Entry 8ZBY (electron microscopy, 3.67 A resolution); this record covers chains B and G of the 9 polymer chains in the assembly.

== Chain B ==
Molecule: Spike glycoprotein
From: Severe acute respiratory syndrome coronavirus 2
UniProt: P0DTC2 (SPIKE_SARS2); aligned to UniProt positions 14-1211 over residues 14-1211
Chain sequence (1240 residues; numbered 14 to 1260 plus 6 insertion-coded residues; 13 numbers in that range are skipped by the numbering (no residue carries them; nothing is unmodelled there); the number before each row is that of its first residue; a row labelled like 210A-210F holds insertion residues (210A, then the next letters in order)):
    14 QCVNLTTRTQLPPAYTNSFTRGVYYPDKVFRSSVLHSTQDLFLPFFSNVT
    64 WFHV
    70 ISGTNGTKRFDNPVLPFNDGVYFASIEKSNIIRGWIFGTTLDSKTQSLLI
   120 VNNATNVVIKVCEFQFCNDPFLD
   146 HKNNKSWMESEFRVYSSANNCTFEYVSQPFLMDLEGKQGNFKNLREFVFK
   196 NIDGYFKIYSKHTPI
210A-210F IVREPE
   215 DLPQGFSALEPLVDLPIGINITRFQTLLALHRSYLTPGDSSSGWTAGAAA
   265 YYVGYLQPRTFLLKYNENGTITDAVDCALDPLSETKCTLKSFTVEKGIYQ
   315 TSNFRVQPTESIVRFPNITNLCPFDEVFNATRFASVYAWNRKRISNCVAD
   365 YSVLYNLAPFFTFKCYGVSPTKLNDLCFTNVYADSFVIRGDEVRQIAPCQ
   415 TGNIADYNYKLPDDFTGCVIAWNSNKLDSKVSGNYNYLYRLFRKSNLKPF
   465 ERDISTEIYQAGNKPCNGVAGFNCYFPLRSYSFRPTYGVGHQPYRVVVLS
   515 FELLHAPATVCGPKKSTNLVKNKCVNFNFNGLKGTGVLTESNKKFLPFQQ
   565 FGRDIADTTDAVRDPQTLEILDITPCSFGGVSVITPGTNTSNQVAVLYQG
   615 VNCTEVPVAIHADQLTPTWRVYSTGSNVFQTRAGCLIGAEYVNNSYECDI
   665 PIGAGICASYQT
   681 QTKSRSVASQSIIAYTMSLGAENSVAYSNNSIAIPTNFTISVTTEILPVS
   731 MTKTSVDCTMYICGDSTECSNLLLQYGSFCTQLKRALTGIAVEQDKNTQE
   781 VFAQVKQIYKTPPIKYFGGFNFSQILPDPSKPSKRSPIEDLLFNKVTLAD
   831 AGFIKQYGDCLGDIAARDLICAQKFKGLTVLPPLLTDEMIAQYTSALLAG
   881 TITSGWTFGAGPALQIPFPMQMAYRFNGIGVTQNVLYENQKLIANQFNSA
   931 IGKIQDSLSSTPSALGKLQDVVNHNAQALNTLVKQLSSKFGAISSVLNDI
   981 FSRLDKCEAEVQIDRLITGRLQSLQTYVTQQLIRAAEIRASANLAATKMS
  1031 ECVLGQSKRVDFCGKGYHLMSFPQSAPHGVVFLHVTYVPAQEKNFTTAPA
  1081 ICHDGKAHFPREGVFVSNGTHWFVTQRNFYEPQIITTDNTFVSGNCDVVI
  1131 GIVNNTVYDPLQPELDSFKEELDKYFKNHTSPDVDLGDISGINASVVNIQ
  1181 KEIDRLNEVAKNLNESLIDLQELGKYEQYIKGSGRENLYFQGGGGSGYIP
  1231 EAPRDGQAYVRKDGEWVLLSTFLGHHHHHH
Unresolved in the structure: 14-26, 70-79, 146-152, 173-185, 210A-210F, 246-262, 621-640, 681-688, 828-848, 1146-1260
Differences from the reference sequence: variant Val-67 (Ala in P0DTC2), Ile-95 (Thr in P0DTC2), Asp-142 (Tyr145 in P0DTC2), Arg-210C (Asn211 in P0DTC2), Glu-210D (Leu212 in P0DTC2), Pro-210E (Val213 in P0DTC2), Glu-210F (Arg214 in P0DTC2), Asp-339 (Gly in P0DTC2), Leu-371 (Ser in P0DTC2), Pro-373 (Ser in P0DTC2), Phe-375 (Ser in P0DTC2), Asn-417 (Lys in P0DTC2), Lys-440 (Asn in P0DTC2), Ser-446 (Gly in P0DTC2), Asn-477 (Ser in P0DTC2), Lys-478 (Thr in P0DTC2), Ala-484 (Glu in P0DTC2), Arg-493 (Gln in P0DTC2), Ser-496 (Gly in P0DTC2), Arg-498 (Gln in P0DTC2), Tyr-501 (Asn in P0DTC2), His-505 (Tyr in P0DTC2), Lys-547 (Thr in P0DTC2), Gly-614 (Asp in P0DTC2), Tyr-655 (His in P0DTC2), Lys-683 (Asn679 in P0DTC2), Lys-764 (Asn in P0DTC2), Tyr-796 (Asp in P0DTC2), Lys-856 (Asn in P0DTC2), His-954 (Gln in P0DTC2), Lys-969 (Asn in P0DTC2), Phe-981 (Leu in P0DTC2); insertion (210A-210B); engineered mutation Cys-413 (Gly in P0DTC2), Pro-817 (Phe in P0DTC2), Pro-892 (Ala in P0DTC2), Pro-899 (Ala in P0DTC2), Pro-942 (Ala in P0DTC2), Cys-987 (Val in P0DTC2); expression tag (1212-1260)
Cystine bridges: Cys-131/Cys-166, Cys-291/Cys-301, Cys-336/Cys-361, Cys-379/Cys-432, Cys-391/Cys-525, Cys-480/Cys-488, Cys-617/Cys-649, Cys-662/Cys-671, Cys-738/Cys-760, Cys-743/Cys-749, Cys-1032/Cys-1043, Cys-1082/Cys-1126
Glycans and other covalent adducts: N-acetylglucosamine (NAG) linked to Asn-61, Asn-234, Asn-282, Asn-331, Asn-343, Asn-616, Asn-709, Asn-717, Asn-801, Asn-1074, Asn-1098, Asn-1134

== Chain G ==
Molecule: Heavy chain of D1F6 Fab
From: Homo sapiens
Notes: antibody fragment or engineered binder
Chain sequence (230 residues; row label = number of the first residue in the row):
     1 EVQLVQSGAEVKKPGASVKVSCKASGYIFSDYNIHWVRQAPGQGLEWMGW
    51 ISPDSDDTNYAQSFQGRVTMTRDTSITTVYMELSSLRSDDTAVYFCARSV
   101 GYCSLNSCQRWMWFDTWGQGALVTVSSASTKGPSVFPLAPSSKSTSGGTA
   151 ALGCLVKDYFPEPVTVSWNSGALTSGVHTFPAVLQSSGLYSLSSVVTVPS
   201 SSLGTQTYICNVNHKPSNTKVDKKVEPKSC
Unresolved in the structure: 1, 142-148, 230
Cystine bridges: Cys-22/Cys-96, Cys-103/Cys-108, Cys-154/Cys-210

== How chain B and chain G interact ==
Pairs across the interface (25):
  Tyr-351(B) / Ser-107(G)
  Lys-444(B) / Asp-31(G)
  Val-445(B) / Ile-28(G)  hydrophobic
  Val-445(B) / Asp-31(G)  hydrogen bond (backbone-side chain)
  Val-445(B) / Tyr-32(G)
  Val-445(B) / Gly-101(G)
  Ser-446(B) / Tyr-32(G)  hydrogen bond
  Ser-446(B) / Val-100(G)
  Ser-446(B) / Gly-101(G)  hydrogen bond (side chain-backbone)
  Gly-447(B) / Gly-101(G)
  Gly-447(B) / Tyr-102(G)
  Asn-448(B) / Tyr-102(G)
  Tyr-449(B) / Tyr-102(G)  hydrogen bond (backbone-backbone)
  Tyr-449(B) / Cys-108(G)
  Tyr-449(B) / Met-112(G)  hydrophobic
  Asn-450(B) / Tyr-102(G)
  Asn-450(B) / Cys-103(G)
  Asn-450(B) / Ser-104(G)  hydrogen bond (side chain-backbone)
  Asn-450(B) / Leu-105(G)  hydrogen bond (side chain-backbone)
  Asn-450(B) / Cys-108(G)
  Leu-452(B) / Ser-107(G)
  Leu-452(B) / Trp-111(G)  hydrophobic
  Phe-490(B) / Arg-110(G)
  Leu-492(B) / Trp-111(G)
  Ser-494(B) / Trp-111(G)
Interface residues without a listed pair, chain B (13 interface residues in all): Arg-346
Interface residues without a listed pair, chain G (15 interface residues in all): Asp-54

== Overview ==
Chain B and chain G form an interface of 13 and 15 residues respectively, with 6 hydrogen bonds. Polar pairs
include Val-445(B)/Asp-31(G), Ser-446(B)/Tyr-32(G) and Ser-446(B)/Gly-101(G). N-acetylglucosamine is
covalently linked to Asn-61(B), Asn-234(B), Asn-282(B), Asn-331(B), Asn-343(B) and Asn-616(B) and 6 more.
Chain B is Spike glycoprotein (Severe acute respiratory syndrome coronavirus 2) and chain G is Heavy chain of
D1F6 Fab (Homo sapiens); the structure, SARS-CoV-2 Omicron BA.1 spike trimer (x2-4P) in complex with 3 D1F6
Fabs (0 RBD up), was determined by electron microscopy, deposited together with 8ZBZ, 8ZC0, 8ZC1, 8ZC2, 8ZC3,
8ZC4, 8ZC5 and 8ZC6.
